6S9R - chains A and B; structure by X-ray diffraction, 2.40 A resolution.

== Chain A (and B) ==
Molecule: Sequence-specific single-stranded DNA-binding protein, isoform A
From: Drosophila melanogaster
Notes: chain B of this document is another copy of the same molecule, construct and numbering; everything in this record applies to it too
UniProt: Q9VEB9 (Q9VEB9_DROME); numbering as in UniProt (aligned over 1-86)
Amino-acid sequence (89 residues; row label = number of the first residue in the row; numbers below 1 keep their minus sign (Ser-2 is residue -2)):
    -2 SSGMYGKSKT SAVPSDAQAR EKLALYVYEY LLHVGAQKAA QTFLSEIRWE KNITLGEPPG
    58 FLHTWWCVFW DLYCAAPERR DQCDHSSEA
Disordered / not traced: -2 to 13, 74-86 (chain B: -2 to 12, 74-86)
Differences from the reference sequence: expression tag (-2 to 0)
From the paper describing this entry:
  - self-association interface (contacts with another copy of this molecule): Glu43, Ile50, Leu52, Val65
  - mutagenesis - V65K: unchanged binding to tetramerization of SSDP-N
  - mutagenesis - I50E, L52E, P55E, F58E: abolished binding to SSDP-FLAG
  - mutagenesis - D68R: decreased binding to Chip-V5FLAG
  - mutagenesis - V65K: abolished binding to Chip-V5FLAG
  - mutagenesis - F58E: abolished binding to Pygo
  - mutagenesis - V65K: abolished binding to LCCD

== How chain A and chain B interact ==
Residue-residue contacts (54):
  Gln15(A) - Trp67(B)
  Ala16(A) - Trp63(B)  hydrogen bond (backbone-side chain)
  Ala16(A) - Trp67(B)
  Arg17(A) - His60(B)
  Lys19(A) - Trp67(B)
  Leu20(A) - Tyr27(B)  hydrophobic
  Leu20(A) - His60(B)
  Leu20(A) - Trp63(B)
  Ala21(A) - Tyr27(B)
  Tyr23(A) - Trp63(B)  hydrophobic
  Tyr27(A) - Leu20(B)  hydrophobic
  Tyr27(A) - Ala21(B)
  Tyr27(A) - Val24(B)  hydrophobic
  Tyr27(A) - Phe40(B)  hydrophobic
  Leu28(A) - Phe40(B)  hydrophobic
  Gly32(A) - Glu43(B)
  Ala33(A) - Phe40(B)  hydrophobic
  Ala33(A) - Glu43(B)
  Gln34(A) - Glu43(B)
  Lys35(A) - Glu43(B)  hydrogen bond (backbone-side chain)
  Ala36(A) - Ala36(B)
  Ala36(A) - Thr39(B)
  Ala36(A) - Phe40(B)
  Ala36(A) - Glu43(B)  hydrogen bond (backbone-side chain)
  Thr39(A) - Lys35(B)
  Thr39(A) - Ala36(B)
  Phe40(A) - Tyr27(B)  hydrophobic
  Phe40(A) - Leu28(B)  hydrophobic
  Phe40(A) - Ala33(B)  hydrophobic
  Phe40(A) - Ala36(B)
  Glu43(A) - Ala33(B)
  Glu43(A) - Gln34(B)  hydrogen bond (side chain-backbone)
  Glu43(A) - Lys35(B)  hydrogen bond (side chain-backbone)
  Glu43(A) - Ala36(B)  hydrogen bond (side chain-backbone)
  Ile44(A) - Val31(B)  hydrophobic
  Phe58(A) - Trp63(B)  hydrophobic
  Leu59(A) - Leu20(B)  hydrophobic
  Trp62(A) - Leu59(B)  hydrophobic
  Trp62(A) - Trp62(B)
  Trp62(A) - Trp63(B)
  Trp62(A) - Phe66(B)
  Trp63(A) - Ala16(B)  hydrogen bond (side chain-backbone)
  Trp63(A) - Lys19(B)
  Trp63(A) - Leu20(B)
  Trp63(A) - Tyr23(B)  hydrophobic
  Trp63(A) - Phe58(B)  hydrophobic
  Trp63(A) - Leu59(B)  hydrophobic
  Phe66(A) - Phe58(B)  hydrophobic
  Phe66(A) - Trp62(B)  hydrophobic
  Phe66(A) - Phe66(B)  hydrophobic
  Trp67(A) - Lys19(B)
  Trp67(A) - Phe58(B)  hydrophobic
  Tyr70(A) - Phe58(B)
  Ala73(A) - Lys19(B)
Other interface residues (no listed pair), chain A (29 interface residues in all): Val24, Val31, His60
Other interface residues (no listed pair), chain B (27 interface residues in all): Arg17, Gly32, Ile44, Cys64

== In short ==
The interface between chain A and chain B involves 29 residues on one side and 27 on the other; the contacts
include 7 hydrogen bonds. Among the polar pairs are Ala16(A)-Trp63(B), Lys35(A)-Glu43(B) and
Ala36(A)-Glu43(B). The paper reports that I50E, L52E and P55E of chain A, among others, abolish binding to
SSDP-FLAG; a self-association interface involving Glu43(A), Ile50(A) and Leu52(A) among others; 6
substitutions were tested in all.
Both chains are Sequence-specific single-stranded DNA-binding protein, isoform A (Drosophila melanogaster).
Entry 6S9R (Crystal structure of SSDP from D. melanogaster) was determined by X-ray diffraction together with
6S9S and 6S9T from the same study.
